4HRD - chains D and E of the 28 polymer chains in the assembly; structure by X-ray diffraction, 2.80 A resolution.

== Chain D ==
Protein: Proteasome component PUP2
Organism: Saccharomyces cerevisiae
Notes: EC 3.4.25.1
UniProtKB: P32379 (PSA5_YEAST); residues 1-242 here correspond to UniProt positions 9-250 (UniProt number = residue number + 8)
Sequence (242 residues; numbered 1 to 242; the number before each row is that of its first residue):
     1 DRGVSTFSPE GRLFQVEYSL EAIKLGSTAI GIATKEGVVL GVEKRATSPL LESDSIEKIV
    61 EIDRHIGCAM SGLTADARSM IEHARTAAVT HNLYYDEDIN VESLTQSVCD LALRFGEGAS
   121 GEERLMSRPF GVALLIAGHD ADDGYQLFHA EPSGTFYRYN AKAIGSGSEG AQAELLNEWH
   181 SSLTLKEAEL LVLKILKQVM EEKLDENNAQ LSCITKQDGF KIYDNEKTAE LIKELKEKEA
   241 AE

== Chain E ==
Protein: Proteasome component PRE5
Organism: Saccharomyces cerevisiae
Notes: EC 3.4.25.1
UniProtKB: P40302 (PSA1_YEAST); residues 1-233 here correspond to UniProt positions 2-234 (UniProt number = residue number + 1)
Sequence (233 residues; each row starts with the number of its first residue):
     1 FRNNYDGDTV TFSPTGRLFQ VEYALEAIKQ GSVTVGLRSN THAVLVALKR NADELSSYQK
    61 KIIKCDEHMG LSLAGLAPDA RVLSNYLRQQ CNYSSLVFNR KLAVERAGHL LCDKAQKNTQ
   121 SYGGRPYGVG LLIIGYDKSG AHLLEFQPSG NVTELYGTAI GARSQGAKTY LERTLDTFIK
   181 IDGNPDELIK AGVEAISQSL RDESLTVDNL SIAIVGKDTP FTIYDGEAVA KYI
Curated features (UniProtKB/Swiss-Prot):
  - modified residue: Ser-13 (Phosphoserine)
  - cross-link: Lys-190 (Glycyl lysine isopeptide (Lys-Gly) (interchain with G-Cter in ubiquitin))

== Chain D / chain E interface ==
Contacting residue pairs (48):
  Gly-3(D) / Gly-7(E)
  Ser-5(D) / Arg-125(E)
  Thr-6(D) / Gly-7(E)
  Thr-6(D) / Gln-20(E)
  Phe-7(D) / Gln-20(E)  hydrogen bond (backbone-side chain)
  Phe-7(D) / Tyr-23(E)
  Phe-7(D) / Arg-125(E)
  Phe-7(D) / Pro-126(E)
  Phe-7(D) / Gly-128(E)
  Ser-8(D) / Tyr-23(E)
  Pro-9(D) / Arg-2(E)
  Pro-9(D) / Tyr-23(E)  hydrophobic
  Pro-9(D) / Glu-26(E)
  Glu-10(D) / Glu-26(E)
  Glu-10(D) / Gln-30(E)
  Gly-11(D) / Tyr-23(E)
  Gly-11(D) / Ala-27(E)
  Leu-13(D) / Arg-125(E)
  Gln-106(D) / Arg-81(E)  hydrogen bond
  Asp-110(D) / Arg-81(E)  salt bridge
  Leu-113(D) / Pro-78(E)  hydrophobic
  Leu-113(D) / Arg-125(E)
  Glu-117(D) / Tyr-122(E)
  Ser-120(D) / Lys-117(E)
  Ser-120(D) / Asn-118(E)
  Ser-120(D) / Ser-121(E)
  Ser-153(D) / Pro-78(E)
  Gly-154(D) / Pro-78(E)
  Thr-155(D) / Gln-59(E)
  Thr-155(D) / Pro-78(E)
  Phe-156(D) / Gln-59(E)
  Tyr-157(D) / Arg-50(E)
  Tyr-157(D) / Ala-52(E)
  Tyr-157(D) / Ser-56(E)
  Tyr-157(D) / Ser-57(E)
  Tyr-157(D) / Gln-59(E)
  Arg-158(D) / Ser-56(E)
  Arg-158(D) / Ser-57(E)  hydrogen bond (backbone-backbone)
  Tyr-159(D) / Ala-52(E)
  Tyr-159(D) / Asp-53(E)
  Tyr-159(D) / Leu-55(E)
  Tyr-159(D) / Ser-56(E)
  Asn-160(D) / Leu-55(E)  hydrogen bond (backbone-backbone)
  Ala-161(D) / Leu-55(E)
  Gln-172(D) / Asp-53(E)
  Gln-172(D) / Leu-55(E)
  Leu-175(D) / Leu-55(E)
  Leu-176(D) / Leu-55(E)  hydrophobic
Other interface residues (no listed pair), chain D (29 interface residues in all): Arg-2, Ala-119, Gly-121
Other interface residues (no listed pair), chain E (32 interface residues in all): Asp-6, Ala-24, Asn-51, Leu-76, Asp-79, Lys-114, Gly-123, Gly-124, Tyr-127

== Summary ==
Chain D and chain E form an interface of 29 and 32 residues respectively, with 4 hydrogen bonds and 1 salt
bridge. Polar pairs include Asp-110(D)/Arg-81(E), Phe-7(D)/Gln-20(E) and Gln-106(D)/Arg-81(E).
Chain D is Proteasome component PUP2 and chain E is Proteasome component PRE5, both from Saccharomyces
cerevisiae; the structure, Crystal structure of yeast 20S proteasome in complex with the natural product
carmaphycin A, was determined by X-ray diffraction (same publication as 4LTC, 4HNP and 4HRC).
